4J4F - chains B and A of the 4 polymer chains in the assembly; structure by X-ray diffraction, 1.90 A resolution.

Chain B (and A):
Molecule: Cyanovirin-N
From: Nostoc ellipsosporum
Notes: chain A of this document is another copy of the same molecule, construct and numbering; everything in this record applies to it too
UniProtKB: P81180 (CVN_NOSEL); residues 1-101 here = UniProt positions 1-101
Sequence (101 residues; numbered 1 to 101; the number before each row is that of its first residue):
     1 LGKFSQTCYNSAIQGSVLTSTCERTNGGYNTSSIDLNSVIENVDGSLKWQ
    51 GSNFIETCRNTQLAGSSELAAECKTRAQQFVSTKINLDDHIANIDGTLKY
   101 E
Sequence notes: engineered mutation G51 (Pro in P81180)
Disulfide bonds: C8-C22, C58-C73
Swiss-Prot annotation at these positions:
  - mutagenesis: N30 (N30A/Q/V: Prevents N-glycosylation upon overexpression in yeast without changing anti-HIV activity), S52 (S52P: Protein is exclusively dimeric and has moderate anti-HIV activity)

Interface between chain B and chain A:
Residue-residue contacts - 118 pairs, chain B then chain A:
  L1(B) with A92(A), hydrophobic; N93(A); I94(A), hydrophobic
  G2(B) with A92(A); N93(A), hydrogen bond (backbone-backbone)
  K3(B) with D88(A)
  F4(B) with S66(A); S67(A); D88(A); I91(A); L98(A), hydrophobic
  S5(B) with S66(A); S67(A); D88(A), hydrogen bond
  T7(B) with N93(A), hydrogen bond
  C8(B) with N93(A)
  S11(B) with L63(A)
  I13(B) with Q62(A); L63(A), hydrophobic; L69(A), hydrophobic
  G15(B) with I55(A); T61(A), hydrogen bond (backbone-side chain)
  S16(B) with F54(A); I55(A)
  L18(B) with L87(A), hydrophobic; I91(A), hydrophobic
  S20(B) with L98(A)
  C22(B) with N93(A); G96(A); L98(A), hydrophobic
  E23(B) with N93(A), hydrogen bond (backbone-side chain); G96(A), hydrogen bond (backbone-backbone)
  R24(B) with D95(A); G96(A)
  T25(B) with D95(A), hydrogen bond (backbone-side chain)
  N30(B) with G96(A), hydrogen bond (side chain-backbone); T97(A)
  S32(B) with G96(A); T97(A); L98(A), hydrogen bond (side chain-backbone)
  I34(B) with L98(A), hydrophobic; K99(A); Y100(A)
  L36(B) with F54(A); L87(A), hydrophobic; I91(A), hydrophobic
  N37(B) with N53(A); F54(A); I55(A)
  V39(B) with Y100(A), hydrophobic
  I40(B) with F54(A); L69(A), hydrophobic; L87(A), hydrophobic
  E41(B) with E41(A); Q50(A); G51(A), hydrogen bond (side chain-backbone); S52(A)
  N42(B) with G51(A); S52(A), hydrogen bond (backbone-backbone); T57(A), hydrogen bond; C58(A); C73(A); K74(A), hydrogen bond (side chain-backbone)
  D44(B) with R76(A), salt bridge
  G45(B) with C73(A); K74(A); T75(A); V81(A); T83(A)
  S46(B) with T83(A)
  L47(B) with F54(A), hydrophobic; L69(A), hydrophobic; C73(A), hydrophobic; T83(A), hydrogen bond (backbone-side chain); I85(A)
  K48(B) with I85(A)
  W49(B) with I85(A); N86(A); L87(A), hydrophobic; D89(A), hydrogen bond; H90(A); I91(A), hydrophobic
  Q50(B) with E41(A), hydrogen bond; Q50(A), hydrogen bond
  G51(B) with E41(A), hydrogen bond (backbone-side chain); N42(A)
  S52(B) with E41(A); N42(A), hydrogen bond (backbone-backbone)
  N53(B) with N37(A), hydrogen bond
  F54(B) with S16(A); L36(A); N37(A); I40(A); L47(A), hydrophobic
  I55(B) with G15(A); S16(A); N37(A)
  T57(B) with N42(A), hydrogen bond
  C58(B) with N42(A)
  T61(B) with G15(A), hydrogen bond (side chain-backbone)
  Q62(B) with I13(A)
  L63(B) with S11(A); A12(A); I13(A)
  S66(B) with F4(A); S5(A)
  S67(B) with S5(A)
  L69(B) with I13(A), hydrophobic; I40(A), hydrophobic; L47(A)
  C73(B) with N42(A); G45(A); L47(A), hydrophobic
  K74(B) with N42(A), hydrogen bond (backbone-side chain); G45(A)
  T75(B) with D44(A)
  R76(B) with D44(A), salt bridge; Y100(A)
Other interface residues (no listed pair), chain B (57 interface residues in all): A12, T19, N26, V43, E68, A70, A71
Other interface residues (no listed pair), chain A (56 interface residues in all): L18, V43, E68, A71, K84

In short:
Chain B and chain A form an interface of 57 and 56 residues respectively, with 23 hydrogen bonds and 2 salt
bridges. Polar pairs include D44(B)-R76(A), S5(B)-D88(A) and T7(B)-N93(A). UniProt lists 2 mutagenesis sites
on chain B.
Both chains are Cyanovirin-N (Nostoc ellipsosporum). Entry 4J4F (Structure of P51G Cyanovirin-N swapped
tetramer in the P212121 space group) was determined by X-ray diffraction together with 4J4C, 4J4D, 4J4E and
4J4G from the same study.
